2OIB - chain A; structure by X-ray diffraction, 2.00 A resolution.

[Chain A]
Protein: Interleukin-1 receptor-associated kinase 4
From: Homo sapiens
Notes: EC 2.7.11.1; fragment: kinase domain
UniProt: Q9NWZ3 (IRAK4_HUMAN); residues 160-460 here = UniProt positions 160-460
Amino-acid sequence (301 residues; numbered 160 to 460; the number before each row is that of its first residue):
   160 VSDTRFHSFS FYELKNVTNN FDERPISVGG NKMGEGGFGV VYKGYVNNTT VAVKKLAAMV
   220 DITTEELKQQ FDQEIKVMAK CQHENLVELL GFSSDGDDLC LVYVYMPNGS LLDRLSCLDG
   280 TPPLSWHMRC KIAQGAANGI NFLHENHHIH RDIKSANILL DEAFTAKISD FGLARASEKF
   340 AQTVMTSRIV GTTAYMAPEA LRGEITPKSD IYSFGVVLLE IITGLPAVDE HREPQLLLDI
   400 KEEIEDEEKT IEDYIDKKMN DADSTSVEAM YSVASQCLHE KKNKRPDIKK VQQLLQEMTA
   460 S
Unresolved in the structure: 160-161, 195-197, 215-221, 338-341, 459-460
Construct notes: modified residue (342, 345-346)
Modified residues: T342 (phosphothreonine; TPO); T345 (phosphothreonine; TPO); S346 (phosphoserine; SEP)
Curated features (UniProtKB/Swiss-Prot):
  - active site: D311 (Proton acceptor)
  - binding site (ATP): M192 to V200, K213, K313 to N316, D329
  - modified residue: T342 (Phosphothreonine), T345 (Phosphothreonine), S346 (Phosphoserine)
  - natural variant: G298 (G298D: In IMD67)
  - mutagenesis: K213 (K213A: Loss of kinase activity)

[Overview]
Curated annotation (UniProt) lists active-site residue D311, 15 ATP-binding residues and one mutagenesis site.
Chain A is Interleukin-1 receptor-associated kinase 4 (Homo sapiens); the structure, Crystal structure of
IRAK4 kinase domain apo form, was determined by X-ray diffraction together with 2OIC and 2OID from the same
study.
